Entry 7WYL (X-ray diffraction, 1.31 A resolution); this record covers chain A.

# Chain A
Protein: 3C protein
From: Enterovirus A71
Reference sequence: E7E815 (E7E815_HE71); residue numbers follow UniProt; this construct covers 1-183
Sequence (187 residues; each row starts with the number of its first residue; numbers below 1 keep their minus sign (Gly-3 is residue -3)):
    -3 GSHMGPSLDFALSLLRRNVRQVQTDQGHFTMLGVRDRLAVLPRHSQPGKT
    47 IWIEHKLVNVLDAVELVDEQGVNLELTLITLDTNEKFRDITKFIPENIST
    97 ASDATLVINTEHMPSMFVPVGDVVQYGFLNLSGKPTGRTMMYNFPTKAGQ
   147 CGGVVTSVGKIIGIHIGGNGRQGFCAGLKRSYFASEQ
Unresolved in the structure: -3 to 0, 182-183
Differences from the reference sequence: expression tag (-3 to 0); engineered mutation Gly133 (His in E7E815)
Residues lining bound ligands: G7L (N-methyl-N-[[4-(trifluoromethyl)-1,3-thiazol-2-yl]methyl]prop-2-enamide): Ile104, His108, Met109, Met112, Val114, Phe140, Thr142, Ala144, Gly145, Gln146, Cys147
From the paper describing this entry:
  - binding site for G7L: Ile104, His108, Met109, Met112, Val114, Phe140, Thr142, Ala144, Gly145, Gln146, Cys147
  - catalytic residues: Glu71, Cys147
  - catalytic residues: Gly145 (proposed by the authors, not directly observed)
  - conformationally variable residues (loop rearrangement, side-chain flip): Pro141 to Cys147
  - mutagenesis - H133G: unchanged catalytic activity (citing earlier work)

# Overview
Chain A binds compound G7L. From the paper: catalytic residues Glu71, Cys147 and Gly145; H133G leaves
catalytic activity unchanged.
Chain A is 3C protein (Enterovirus A71); the structure, Structure of the EV71 3Cpro with 337 inhibitor, was
determined by X-ray diffraction (same publication as 7WYM, 7WYO and 7WYP).
